Entry 2H8R (X-ray diffraction, 3.20 A resolution); this record covers chains F and A of the 4 polymer chains in the assembly.

# Chain F
Molecule: 20-nt DNA strand
Sequence (20 nucleotides; each row starts with the number of its first residue):
     2 GCTGGTGAAT TATTAACCAA

# Chain A
Name: Hepatocyte nuclear factor 1-beta
From: Homo sapiens
Notes: fragment: DNA Binding Domain (residues 91-310)
UniProtKB: P35680 (HNF1B_HUMAN); numbering as in UniProt (aligned over 91-310)
Sequence (221 residues; each row starts with the number of its first residue):
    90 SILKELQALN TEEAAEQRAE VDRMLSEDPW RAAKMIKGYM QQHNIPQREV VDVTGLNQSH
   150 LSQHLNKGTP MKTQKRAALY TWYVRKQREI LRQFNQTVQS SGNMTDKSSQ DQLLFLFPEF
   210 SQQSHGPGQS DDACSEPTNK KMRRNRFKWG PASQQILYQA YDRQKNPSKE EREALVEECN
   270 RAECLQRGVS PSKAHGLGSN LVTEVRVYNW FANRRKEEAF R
Disordered / not traced: 188-230, 309-310
Sequence notes: cloning artifact (90)
Curated features (UniProtKB/Swiss-Prot):
  - DNA-binding region: Met-231 (Homeobox)
  - natural variant: Val-110 (V110G: In RCAD), Arg-112 (R112P: In RCAD), Gln-136 (Q136E: In RCAD), Ser-148 (S148L: In RCAD; S148W: In RCAD), Ser-151 (S151P: In RCAD), His-153 (H153N: In RCAD), Lys-156 (K156E: In RCAD), Lys-164 (K164Q: In RCAD), Arg-165 (R165H: In RCAD), Arg-235 (R235Q: In RCAD), Ala-241 (A241T: In RCAD), Glu-260 (E260D: In RCAD), 3 further natural variant entries in UniProt
  - mutagenesis: Gln-253 (Q253P: No impact on interaction with PCBD1. Reduced PCBD1 recruitment to the nucleus. Reduced coactivation by PCBD1)

# Chain F / chain A interface
Pairs across the interface - 23 pairs, chain F then chain A:
  DG6(F) with Pro-159(A), phosphate contact; Lys-161(A), phosphate contact
  DT7(F) with His-149(A), salt bridge to the phosphate; Met-160(A), phosphate contact; Lys-161(A), hydrogen bond to the phosphate; Lys-164(A), phosphate contact
  DG8(F) with Asn-146(A), phosphate contact; Lys-164(A), salt bridge to the phosphate
  DA9(F) with Ser-148(A), hydrogen bond to the base
  DA10(F) with Ser-148(A), base contact
  DT15(F) with Arg-235(A), hydrogen bond to the base; Lys-237(A), phosphate contact
  DA16(F) with Arg-235(A), sugar contact; Phe-236(A), sugar contact; Lys-237(A), phosphate contact; Trp-238(A), hydrogen bond to the phosphate
  DA17(F) with Phe-236(A), phosphate contact; Arg-295(A), salt bridge to the phosphate; Asn-302(A), hydrogen bond to the base; Lys-305(A), base contact
  DC18(F) with Asn-298(A), base contact; Asn-302(A), base contact; Lys-305(A), base contact
Interface residues without a listed pair, chain A (17 interface residues in all): Gln-147, Thr-158

# Overview
Chain F and chain A form an interface of 9 and 17 residues respectively, with 5 hydrogen bonds and 3 salt
bridges. Polar contacts include DA9(F)/Ser-148(A), DT15(F)/Arg-235(A) and DA17(F)/Asn-302(A). UniProt lists a
DNA-binding region and one mutagenesis site on chain A.
Chain F is a 20-nt DNA strand and chain A is Hepatocyte nuclear factor 1-beta (Homo sapiens); the structure,
Hepatocyte Nuclear Factor 1b bound to DNA: MODY5 Gene Product, was determined by X-ray diffraction.
